PDB entry 4UV3 | X-ray diffraction, 3.59 A resolution | chains A and H of the 9 polymer chains in the assembly

# Chain A (and H)
Molecule: Curli production assembly/transport component csgg
Source organism: Escherichia coli STR. K-12 SUBSTR. MC4100
Notes: chain H of this document is another copy of the same molecule, construct and numbering; everything in this record applies to it too
UniProt: P0AEA2 (CSGG_ECOLI); residues 1-262 here correspond to UniProt positions 16-277 (UniProt number = residue number + 15)
Amino-acid sequence (262 residues; row label = number of the first residue in the row):
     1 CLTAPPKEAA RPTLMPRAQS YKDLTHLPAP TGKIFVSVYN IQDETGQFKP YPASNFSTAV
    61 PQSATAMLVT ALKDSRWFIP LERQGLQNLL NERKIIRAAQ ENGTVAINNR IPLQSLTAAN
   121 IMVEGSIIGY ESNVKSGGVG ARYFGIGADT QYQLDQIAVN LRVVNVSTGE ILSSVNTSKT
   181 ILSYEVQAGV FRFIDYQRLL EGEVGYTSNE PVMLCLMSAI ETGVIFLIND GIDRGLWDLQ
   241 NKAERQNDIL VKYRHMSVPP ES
Disordered / not traced: 1, 144, 193-199, 258-262
UniProt features mapped onto this chain:
  - lipidation: Cys1 (N-palmitoyl cysteine)
From the paper describing this entry:
  - conformationally variable residues (loop rearrangement): Lys135 to Leu154, Leu182 to Asn209

# Chain A / chain H interface
Pairs across the interface - 10 pairs, chain A then chain H:
  Leu2(A) - Tyr152(H)  hydrogen bond (backbone-side chain)
  Thr3(A) - Tyr152(H)
  Thr3(A) - Leu154(H)
  Thr3(A) - Thr180(H)
  Ala4(A) - Lys135(H)  hydrogen bond (backbone-side chain)
  Ala4(A) - Thr180(H)
  Pro5(A) - Lys135(H)
  Pro5(A) - Gln156(H)
  Pro6(A) - Val134(H)
  Pro6(A) - Lys135(H)
Also at the interface, not in a pair above, chain H (7 interface residues in all): Leu182

# Summary
The interface between chain A and chain H involves 5 residues on one side and 7 on the other, with 2 hydrogen
bonds. Polar pairs include Leu2(A)-Tyr152(H) and Ala4(A)-Lys135(H). The paper reports conformational
variability at Lys135(A) and Leu182(A).
Chain A and chain H are both Curli production assembly/transport component csgg (Escherichia coli STR. K-12
SUBSTR. MC4100); the structure, Structure of the curli transport lipoprotein CsgG in its membrane- bound
conformation, was determined by X-ray diffraction, deposited together with 4UV2.
